2VBL - chains A and T of the 6 polymer chains in the assembly; structure by X-ray diffraction, 1.80 A resolution.

[Chain A]
Name: DNA endonuclease I-crei
Source organism: Chlamydomonas reinhardtii
Notes: EC 3.1.-.-
Reference sequence: P05725 (DNE1_CHLRE); residue numbers follow UniProt; this construct covers 1-153
Sequence (153 residues; numbered 1 to 153; the number before each row is that of its first residue):
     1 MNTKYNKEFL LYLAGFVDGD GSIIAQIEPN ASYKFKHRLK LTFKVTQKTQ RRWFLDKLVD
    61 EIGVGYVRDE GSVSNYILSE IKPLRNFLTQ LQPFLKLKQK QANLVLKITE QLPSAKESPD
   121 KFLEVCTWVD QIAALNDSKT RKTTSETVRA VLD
Unresolved in the structure: 1
Sequence notes: conflict Glu-28 (Lys in P05725), Ala-31 (Gln in P05725), Arg-38 (Gln in P05725), Lys-40 (Ser in P05725), Thr-42 (Ala in P05725), Lys-44 (Gln in P05725), Glu-70 (Arg in P05725), Asn-75 (Asp in P05725), Arg-85 (His in P05725), Thr-109 (Ile in P05725), Glu-110 (Trp in P05725), Gln-111 (Arg in P05725)
Ion coordination: Mg2+ site 1: Gly-19 (shared with 1 residue of chain B; 1 residue of chain E; DA15(T) of chain T); Mg2+ site 2: Asp-20 (shared with 1 residue of chain B; 1 residue of chain C; 1 residue of chain E; 1 residue of chain S; DA15(T) of chain T)
Curated features (UniProtKB/Swiss-Prot):
  - region: Ser-138 to Thr-143 (Interaction with DNA)
  - binding site (Mg(2+)): Gly-19, Asp-20
  - mutagenesis: Asp-20 (D20A/L/N: Loss of catalytic activity. Reduced affinity for DNA), Gln-26 (Q26A/C: Alters the specificity of the endonuclease), Tyr-33 (Y33C/H/R: Alters the specificity of the endonuclease), Gln-47 (Q47A/E/M: Loss of catalytic activity; Q47N: Strongly reduced affinity for DNA. No effect on catalytic activity), Arg-68 (R68A: Loss of activity), Lys-98 (K98A: Strongly reduced affinity for DNA. Increased catalytic activity; K98R: Strongly reduced affinity for DNA. No effect on catalytic activity), Ser-138 (S138A: Reduced affinity for DNA. No effect on catalytic activity. Reduced cleavage; when associated with M-139), Lys-139 (K139M: Reduced affinity for DNA. No effect on catalytic activity. Reduced cleavage; when associated with A-138), Lys-142 (K142G: Reduced affinity for DNA. No effect on catalytic activity. Reduced cleavage; when associated with G-143), Thr-143 (T143G: Reduced affinity for DNA. No effect on catalytic activity. Reduced cleavage; when associated with G-142)

[Chain T]
Molecule: 10-nt DNA strand
Sequence (10 nucleotides; numbered 15 to 24; the number before each row is that of its first residue):
    15 AGGATCCTAA
Ion coordination: Mg2+ site 1: DA15 (shared with Gly-19(A) of chain A; 1 residue of chain B; 1 residue of chain E)

[Interface between chain A and chain T]
Contacting residue pairs (34):
  Gly-19(A) / DA15(T)  phosphate contact
  Asp-20(A) / DA15(T)  phosphate contact
  Gly-21(A) / DA15(T)  sugar contact
  Gly-21(A) / DG16(T)  phosphate contact
  Ser-22(A) / DA15(T)  sugar contact
  Ser-22(A) / DG16(T)  hydrogen bond to the phosphate
  Ile-24(A) / DG16(T)  base contact
  Ile-24(A) / DG17(T)  phosphate contact
  Gln-26(A) / DG17(T)  sugar contact
  Gln-26(A) / DA18(T)  hydrogen bond to the base
  Glu-28(A) / DT19(T)  base contact
  Glu-28(A) / DC20(T)  hydrogen bond to the base
  Arg-38(A) / DC20(T)  base contact
  Lys-40(A) / DT19(T)  hydrogen bond to the base
  Lys-40(A) / DC20(T)  base contact
  Lys-44(A) / DG16(T)  hydrogen bond to the base
  Lys-44(A) / DG17(T)  base contact
  Thr-46(A) / DA15(T)  base contact
  Lys-98(A) / DG16(T)  salt bridge to the phosphate
  Ala-133(A) / DG17(T)  phosphate contact
  Asn-136(A) / DG16(T)  phosphate contact
  Asn-136(A) / DG17(T)  hydrogen bond to the phosphate
  Asp-137(A) / DG16(T)  hydrogen bond to the phosphate
  Ser-138(A) / DG16(T)  phosphate contact
  Ser-138(A) / DG17(T)  hydrogen bond to the phosphate
  Thr-140(A) / DG16(T)  base contact
  Thr-140(A) / DG17(T)  sugar contact
  Thr-140(A) / DA18(T)  sugar contact
  Arg-141(A) / DG17(T)  phosphate contact
  Arg-141(A) / DA18(T)  phosphate contact
  Lys-142(A) / DG17(T)  phosphate contact
  Lys-142(A) / DA18(T)  hydrogen bond to the phosphate
  Lys-142(A) / DT19(T)  salt bridge to the phosphate
  Thr-143(A) / DA18(T)  hydrogen bond to the phosphate
Interface residues without a listed pair, chain A (23 interface residues in all): Ile-23, Ala-25, Pro-29
Interface residues without a listed pair, chain T (7 interface residues in all): DC21

[Summary]
The interface between chain A and chain T involves 23 residues on one side and 7 on the other; the contacts
include 10 hydrogen bonds and 2 salt bridges. Among the polar pairs are Gln-26(A)/DA18(T), Glu-28(A)/DC20(T)
and Lys-40(A)/DT19(T).
Chain A is DNA endonuclease I-crei (Chlamydomonas reinhardtii) and chain T is a 10-nt DNA strand; the
structure, Molecular basis of human XPC gene recognition and cleavage by engineered homing endonuclease
heterodimers, was determined by X-ray diffraction together with 2VBJ, 2VBN and 2VBO from the same study.
